Entry 3P57 (X-ray diffraction, 2.19 A resolution); this record covers chains I and K of the 13 polymer chains in the assembly.

Chain I:
Molecule: Myocyte-specific enhancer factor 2A
Organism: Homo sapiens
Notes: fragment: N terminal domain
UniProtKB: Q02078 (MEF2A_HUMAN); residue numbers follow UniProt; this construct covers 2-91
Amino-acid sequence (90 residues; row label = number of the first residue in the row):
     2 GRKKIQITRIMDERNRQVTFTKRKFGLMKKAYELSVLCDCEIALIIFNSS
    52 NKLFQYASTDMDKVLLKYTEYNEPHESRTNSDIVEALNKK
UniProt features mapped onto this chain:
  - DNA-binding region: Ala-58 to Glu-86 (Mef2-type)
  - modified residue: Ser-59 (Phosphoserine)

Chain K:
Molecule: 15-nt DNA strand
Notes: fragment: CH3 domain; engineered mutation(s): C4A
Sequence (15 nucleotides; each row starts with the number of its first residue):
     1 AAACTATTTATAAGA

How chain I and chain K interact:
Residue-residue contacts (11):
  Gly-2(I) with DA6(K), base contact; DT7(K), hydrogen bond to the base; DT8(K), hydrogen bond to the sugar
  Arg-3(I) with DT5(K), hydrogen bond to the base; DA6(K), hydrogen bond to the sugar; DT7(K), sugar contact
  Lys-5(I) with DT8(K), sugar contact; DT9(K), phosphate contact
  Thr-22(I) with DA1(K), phosphate contact
  Lys-31(I) with DA10(K), hydrogen bond to the phosphate; DT11(K), salt bridge to the phosphate
Other interface residues (no listed pair), chain I (6 interface residues in all): Lys-4
Other interface residues (no listed pair), chain K (9 interface residues in all): DC4

Overview:
6 residues of chain I face 9 of chain K across their interface, with 5 hydrogen bonds and 1 salt bridge. Among
the polar pairs are Gly-2(I)/DT7(K), Arg-3(I)/DT5(K) and Gly-2(I)/DT8(K).
Chain I is Myocyte-specific enhancer factor 2A (Homo sapiens) and chain K is a 15-nt DNA strand; the
structure, Crystal structure of the p300 TAZ2 domain bound to MEF2 on DNA, was determined by X-ray
diffraction.
